Entry 2CF9 (X-ray diffraction, 1.79 A resolution); this record covers chains H and I of the 3 polymer chains in the assembly.

# Chain H
Protein: Thrombin heavy chain
Source organism: Homo sapiens
Notes: EC 3.4.21.5; fragment: catalytic, residues 364-620
UniProt: P00734 (THRB_HUMAN); the construct lacks a stretch of the UniProt sequence and is renumbered around it, so the offset changes along the chain: 16-36 = UniProt 364-384; 37-60 = UniProt 386-409; 61-77 = UniProt 419-435; 78-97 = UniProt 437-456; 7 more segments
Sequence (257 residues; row label = number of the first residue in the row; note: 3 numbers in that range are skipped by the numbering (no residue carries them; nothing is unmodelled there); a row labelled like 60A-60I holds insertion residues (60A, then the next letters in order)):
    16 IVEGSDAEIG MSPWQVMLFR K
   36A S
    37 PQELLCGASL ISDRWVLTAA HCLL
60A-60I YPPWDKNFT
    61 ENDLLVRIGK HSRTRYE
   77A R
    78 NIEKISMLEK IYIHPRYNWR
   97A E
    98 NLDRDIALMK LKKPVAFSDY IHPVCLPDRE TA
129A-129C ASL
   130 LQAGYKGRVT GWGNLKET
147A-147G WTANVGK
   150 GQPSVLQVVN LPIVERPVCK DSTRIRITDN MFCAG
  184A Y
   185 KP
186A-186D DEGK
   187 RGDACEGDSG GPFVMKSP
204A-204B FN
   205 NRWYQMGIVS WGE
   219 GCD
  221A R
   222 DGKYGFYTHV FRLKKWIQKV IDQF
Disordered / not traced: 147A-147G
Swiss-Prot annotation at these positions:
  - region: Ala183 to Val200 (High affinity receptor-binding region which is also known as the TP508 peptide)
  - active site (Charge relay system): His57, Asp102, Ser195
  - glycosylation: Asn60G (N-linked (GlcNAc...) (complex) asparagine)
Disulfide bonds: Cys42-Cys58, Cys168-Cys182, Cys191-Cys220
Bound ions: Ca2+: Lys169, Thr172, Phe204A; Na+: Arg221A, Lys224
Small-molecule neighbours: 348 (4-[(1r,3as,4r,8as,8br)-1-isopropyl-2-(4-methoxybenzyl)-3-oxodecahydropyrrolo[3,4-a]pyrrolizin-4-yl]benzenecarboximidamide): His57, Tyr60A, Trp60D, Asn98, Leu99, Ile174, Asp189, Ala190, Glu192, Gly193, Ser195, Val213, Ser214, Trp215, Gly216, Gly219, Cys220, Gly226

# Chain I
Protein: Hirudin iiia
Notes: fragment: c-terminus, residues 55-65
UniProt: P28508 (ITHH_HIRME); residues 2-11 here correspond to UniProt positions 56-65 (UniProt number = residue number + 54)
Sequence (11 residues; each row starts with the number of its first residue):
     1 XFEEIPEEYL Q
Disordered / not traced: 7-11
Modified residues: SIN (succinic acid) at position 1
Swiss-Prot annotation at these positions:
  - modified residue: Tyr9 (Sulfotyrosine)

# Chain H / chain I interface
Contacting residue pairs (17; chain H residue first):
  Phe34(H) with Phe2(I), hydrophobic
  Gln38(H) with Phe2(I); Glu4(I), hydrogen bond
  Glu39(H) with Phe2(I)
  Leu40(H) with Phe2(I)
  Leu65(H) with Ile5(I), hydrophobic
  Arg67(H) with Ile5(I)
  Arg73(H) with SIN_1(I); Phe2(I)
  Thr74(H) with SIN_1(I); Phe2(I); Glu3(I), hydrogen bond (backbone-backbone)
  Arg75(H) with Glu3(I)
  Tyr76(H) with Glu3(I), hydrogen bond (backbone-side chain); Glu4(I); Pro6(I), hydrophobic
  Ile82(H) with Ile5(I), hydrophobic
Also at the interface, not in a pair above, chain H (13 interface residues in all): Met32, Gln151

# Overview
Chain H and chain I form an interface of 13 and 6 residues respectively; the contacts include 3 hydrogen
bonds. Polar contacts include Gln38(H)-Glu4(I), Tyr76(H)-Glu3(I) and Thr74(H)-Glu3(I). Ligands of chain H:
compound 348. From UniProt: 3 active-site residues on chain H.
Here chain H is Thrombin heavy chain (Homo sapiens) and chain I is Hirudin iiia. Entry 2CF9 (Complex of
recombinant human thrombin with an inhibitor) was determined by X-ray diffraction together with 2CF8 from the
same study.
